Entry 8VFV (electron microscopy, 3.30 A resolution); this record covers chains A and B of the 14 polymer chains in the assembly.

Chain A:
Protein: Envelope glycoprotein gp120
From: Human immunodeficiency virus 1
UniProt: Q2N0S6 (Q2N0S6_9HIV1); the construct lacks a stretch of the UniProt sequence and is renumbered around it, so the offset changes along the chain: 31-141 = UniProt 30-140; 150-185 = UniProt 141-176; 189-309 = UniProt 188-308; 312-323 = UniProt 309-320; 2 more segments
Amino-acid sequence (481 residues; each row starts with the number of its first residue; note: 14 numbers in that range are skipped by the numbering (no residue carries them; nothing is unmodelled there); a row labelled like 185A-185K holds insertion residues (185A, then the next letters in order)):
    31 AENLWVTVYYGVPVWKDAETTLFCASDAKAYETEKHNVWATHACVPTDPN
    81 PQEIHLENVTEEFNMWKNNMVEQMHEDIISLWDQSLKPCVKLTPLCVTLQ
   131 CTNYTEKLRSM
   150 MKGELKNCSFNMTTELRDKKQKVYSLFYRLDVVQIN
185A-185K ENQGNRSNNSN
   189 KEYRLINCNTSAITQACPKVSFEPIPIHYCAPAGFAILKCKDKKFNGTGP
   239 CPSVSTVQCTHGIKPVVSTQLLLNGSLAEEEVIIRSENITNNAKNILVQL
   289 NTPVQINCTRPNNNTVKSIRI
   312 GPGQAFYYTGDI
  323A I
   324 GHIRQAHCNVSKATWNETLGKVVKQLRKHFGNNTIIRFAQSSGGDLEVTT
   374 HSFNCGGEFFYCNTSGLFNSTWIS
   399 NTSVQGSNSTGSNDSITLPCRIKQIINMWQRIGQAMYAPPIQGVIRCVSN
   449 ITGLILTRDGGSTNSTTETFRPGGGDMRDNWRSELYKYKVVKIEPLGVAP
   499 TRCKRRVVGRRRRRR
Disordered / not traced: 31-32, 58-65, 185A-185K, 399-410, 459-462, 506-513
Disulfides: Cys54-Cys74, Cys119-Cys205, Cys126-Cys196, Cys131-Cys157, Cys218-Cys247, Cys228-Cys239, Cys296-Cys331, Cys378-Cys445, Cys385-Cys418
Covalent attachments: N-acetylglucosamine (NAG) linked to Asn88, Asn133, Asn156, Asn160, Asn197, Asn234, Asn262, Asn276, Asn295, Asn301, Asn386, Asn448; glycan linked to Asn332
Differences from the reference sequence: conflict Glu106 (Thr105 in Q2N0S6), Tyr134 (Val133 in Q2N0S6), Glu136 (Asn135 in Q2N0S6), 18 further conflict positions vs the reference (Q2N0S6) not listed
What the authors report for this chain:
  - contacts within the chain: Glu136-Lys151 (salt bridge)

Chain B:
Protein: Transmembrane protein gp41
From: Human immunodeficiency virus 1
UniProt: Q2N0S6 (Q2N0S6_9HIV1); residues 512-664 here correspond to UniProt positions 509-661 (UniProt number = residue number - 3)
Amino-acid sequence (153 residues; numbered 512 to 664; the number before each row is that of its first residue):
   512 AVGIGAVSLGFLGAAGSTMGAASMTLTVQARNLLSGIVQQQSNLLRAPEP
   562 QQHLLKDTHWGIKQLQARVLAVEHYLRDQQLLGIWGCSGKLICCTNVPWN
   612 SSWSNRNLSEIWDNMTWLQWDKEISNYTQIIYGLLEESQNQQEKNEQDLL
   662 ALD
Disordered / not traced: 512-518, 547-571
Disulfides: Cys598-Cys604
Covalent attachments: N-acetylglucosamine (NAG) linked to Asn611, Asn637
Differences from the reference sequence: conflict Ser519 (Phe516 in Q2N0S6), Pro559 (Ile556 in Q2N0S6), Pro561 (Ala558 in Q2N0S6), Asp568 (Leu565 in Q2N0S6), His570 (Val567 in Q2N0S6), His585 (Arg582 in Q2N0S6), Cys605 (Thr602 in Q2N0S6)
Residues lining bound ligands: N-acetylglucosamine (NAG; 2-acetamido-2-deoxy-beta-D-glucopyranose): Leu520, Gly524, Ser528

Chain A / chain B interface:
Disulfides between the chains: Cys501(A)-Cys605(B)
Residue-residue contacts (102):
  Leu34(A) with Pro609(B); Trp610(B), hydrogen bond (backbone-backbone); Leu619(B), hydrophobic
  Trp35(A) with Thr606(B); Asn607(B); Val608(B); Pro609(B)
  Val36(A) with Thr606(B), hydrogen bond (backbone-side chain); Val608(B), hydrogen bond (backbone-backbone); Pro609(B); Trp610(B), hydrophobic; Trp614(B), hydrophobic; Ile642(B), hydrophobic
  Thr37(A) with Ile603(B); Cys604(B)
  Val38(A) with Leu593(B), hydrophobic; Trp596(B), hydrophobic; Leu602(B); Ile603(B); Cys604(B), hydrogen bond (backbone-backbone); Thr606(B); Leu646(B), hydrophobic
  Tyr39(A) with Leu537(B), hydrophobic; Leu602(B); Ile603(B), hydrophobic; Trp623(B); Trp628(B), hydrophobic
  Tyr40(A) with Leu537(B); Leu544(B); Tyr586(B); Asp589(B); Gln590(B), hydrogen bond; Leu593(B), hydrophobic; Leu602(B), hydrogen bond (backbone-backbone)
  Gly41(A) with Leu537(B); Gln540(B), hydrogen bond (backbone-side chain)
  Val42(A) with Trp628(B), hydrophobic
  Pro43(A) with Leu523(B), hydrophobic; Ala526(B); Ala533(B), hydrophobic
  Val44(A) with Trp628(B); Leu629(B); Asp632(B)
  Trp45(A) with Leu523(B), hydrophobic; Ala526(B), hydrophobic; Leu629(B)
  Thr50(A) with Leu581(B)
  Thr51(A) with Lys574(B); Ala578(B)
  Leu52(A) with Lys574(B)
  Val75(A) with Gln575(B)
  Ile84(A) with Leu520(B); Gly521(B); Phe522(B); Gly524(B)
  Leu86(A) with Leu523(B)
  Asn88(A) with Gly527(B)
  Val89(A) with Ala526(B); Gly527(B)
  Asp107(A) with Lys574(B), salt bridge
  Pro220(A) with Ala578(B), hydrophobic
  Ala221(A) with Asn543(B); Leu544(B); Leu545(B); Ser546(B); Ala582(B)
  Gly222(A) with Asn543(B), hydrogen bond (backbone-backbone); Leu544(B)
  Ala224(A) with Phe522(B), hydrophobic
  Thr244(A) with Leu523(B)
  Lys490(A) with His585(B)
  Ile491(A) with Phe522(B), hydrophobic; Leu523(B), hydrophobic
  Pro493(A) with Leu544(B), hydrophobic; Asp589(B)
  Leu494(A) with Asp589(B); Leu592(B), hydrophobic; Leu593(B), hydrophobic
  Val496(A) with Trp631(B), hydrogen bond (backbone-side chain); Ile642(B), hydrophobic
  Ala497(A) with Met530(B), hydrophobic; Trp623(B), hydrophobic; Trp628(B), hydrophobic; Trp631(B), hydrophobic
  Pro498(A) with Trp610(B), hydrophobic; Leu619(B); Ile622(B), hydrophobic; Trp623(B), hydrogen bond (backbone-side chain); Trp631(B)
  Thr499(A) with Trp623(B)
  Arg500(A) with Leu619(B)
  Cys501(A) with Cys605(B), disulfide
  Lys502(A) with Thr606(B); Asn607(B)
  Arg503(A) with Trp596(B), hydrogen bond (side chain-backbone); Cys598(B); Cys604(B); Cys605(B), hydrogen bond (side chain-backbone); Thr606(B), hydrogen bond (backbone-backbone); Gln650(B), hydrogen bond; Gln653(B), hydrogen bond
  Val505(A) with Asn607(B)
Interface residues without a listed pair, chain A (41 interface residues in all): Phe223, Gly495
Interface residues without a listed pair, chain B (55 interface residues in all): Ala525, Ser534, Thr536, Ala541, Gly597, Tyr643

Overview:
The interface between chain A and chain B involves 41 residues on one side and 55 on the other; the contacts
include 1 disulfide bond, 15 hydrogen bonds and 1 salt bridge. Polar contacts include Asp107(A)-Lys574(B),
Val36(A)-Thr606(B) and Tyr40(A)-Gln590(B). Ligands of chain B: N-acetylglucosamine. The paper reports contacts
within the chain involving Glu136(A) and Lys151(A).
Chain A is Envelope glycoprotein gp120 and chain B is Transmembrane protein gp41, both from Human
immunodeficiency virus 1; the structure, HIV Env BG505_MD39_B16 SOSIP boosting trimer in complex with
B16_d77.5 mouse Fab and RM20A3 Fab, was determined by electron microscopy, deposited together with 8F92, 8F9G
and 8F9M.
